5BTL - chains A and E of the 8 polymer chains in the assembly; structure by X-ray diffraction, 2.50 A resolution.

== Chain A ==
Protein: DNA gyrase subunit A
Organism: Mycobacterium tuberculosis (strain ATCC 25618 / H37Rv)
Notes: EC 5.99.1.3; fragment: GyrA 2-500 with IGSG C-terminal tag
UniProt: P9WG47 (GYRA_MYCTU); residues 2-500 here = UniProt positions 2-500
Sequence (503 residues; row label = number of the first residue in the row):
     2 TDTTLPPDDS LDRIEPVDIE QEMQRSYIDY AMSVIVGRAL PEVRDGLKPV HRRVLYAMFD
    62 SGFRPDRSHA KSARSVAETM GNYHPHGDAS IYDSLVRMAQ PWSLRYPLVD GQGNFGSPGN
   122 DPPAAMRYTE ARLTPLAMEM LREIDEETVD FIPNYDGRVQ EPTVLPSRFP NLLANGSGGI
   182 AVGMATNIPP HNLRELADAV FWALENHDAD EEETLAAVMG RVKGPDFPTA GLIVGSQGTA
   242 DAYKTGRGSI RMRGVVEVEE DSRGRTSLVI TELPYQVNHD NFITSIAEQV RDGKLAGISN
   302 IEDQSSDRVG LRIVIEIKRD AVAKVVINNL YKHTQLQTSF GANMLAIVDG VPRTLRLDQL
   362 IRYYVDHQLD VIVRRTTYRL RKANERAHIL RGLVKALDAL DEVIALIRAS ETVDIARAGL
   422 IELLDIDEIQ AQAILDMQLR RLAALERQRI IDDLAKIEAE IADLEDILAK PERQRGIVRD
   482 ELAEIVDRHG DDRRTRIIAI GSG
Unresolved in the structure: 2-14, 502-504
Modified residues: Tyr-129 (O-phosphotyrosine; PTR)
Construct notes: expression tag (501-504)
Swiss-Prot annotation at these positions:
  - active site: Tyr-129 (O-(5'-phospho-DNA)-tyrosine intermediate)
  - modified residue: Thr-2 (N-acetylthreonine)
  - natural variant: Ala-90 (A90V: Confers ciprofloxacin resistance, in clinical isolate), Ser-91 (S91P: Confers ciprofloxacin resistance, in clinical isolate), Asp-94 (D94A: Confers ciprofloxacin resistance, in clinical isolate; D94G: Confers ciprofloxacin resistance, in clinical isolate; D94H: Confers ciprofloxacin resistance, in clinical isolate ...)
  - mutagenesis: Thr-80 (T80A: Slight resistance to fluoroquinolones. Hypersusceptibile, 2- to 14-fold higher sensitivity to fluoroquinolones, 2- to 8-fold more efficient in fluoroquinolone-induced DNA cleavage ...), Gly-88 (G88A: Confers fluoroquinolone resistance, IC(50) is 2- to 26-fold higher than wild-type ...), Ala-90 to Asp-94 (80-fold increased resistance to fluoroquinolones, 32- to 64-fold reduction in fluoroquinolone-induced DNA cleavage), Ala-90 (A90G: 4- to 16-fold more efficient in fluoroquinolone-induced DNA cleavage alone ...), Asp-94 (D94G/H: 25- 45-fold increased resistance to fluoroquinolones, 4- to 8-fold reduction in fluoroquinolone-induced DNA cleavage ...)

== Chain E ==
Molecule: DNA substrate 24-mer GGTCATGAATGACTATGCACGTAA
Organism: synthetic construct
Sequence (24 nucleotides; each row starts with the number of its first residue):
     1 GGTCATGAAT GACTATGCAC GTAA
Unresolved in the structure: 1-2, 24

== Interface between chain A and chain E ==
Pairs across the interface (17):
  Arg-39(A) / DA9(E)  sugar contact
  Lys-49(A) / DA8(E)  salt bridge to the phosphate
  Val-51(A) / DA8(E)  sugar contact
  Val-51(A) / DA9(E)  phosphate contact
  His-52(A) / DA8(E)  salt bridge to the phosphate
  His-85(A) / DA9(E)  salt bridge to the phosphate
  His-87(A) / DA9(E)  hydrogen bond to the phosphate
  His-87(A) / DT10(E)  salt bridge to the phosphate
  Gly-88(A) / DT10(E)  phosphate contact
  Ser-95(A) / DA8(E)  sugar contact
  Arg-98(A) / DG7(E)  salt bridge to the phosphate
  Arg-98(A) / DA8(E)  phosphate contact
  Gly-179(A) / DG7(E)  sugar contact
  Ile-181(A) / DT6(E)  base contact
  Ile-181(A) / DG7(E)  base contact
  Gln-277(A) / DT6(E)  hydrogen bond to the phosphate
  Gln-277(A) / DG7(E)  phosphate contact
Other interface residues (no listed pair), chain A (15 interface residues in all): Pro-86, Ser-91, Asn-282
Other interface residues (no listed pair), chain E (6 interface residues in all): DA5

== Overview ==
15 residues of chain A face 6 of chain E across their interface, with 2 hydrogen bonds and 5 salt bridges.
Polar pairs include His-87(A)/DA9(E), Gln-277(A)/DT6(E) and Lys-49(A)/DA8(E). UniProt lists active-site
residue Tyr-129(A) and 7 mutagenesis sites on chain A.
Here chain A is DNA gyrase subunit A (Mycobacterium tuberculosis (strain ATCC 25618 / H37Rv)) and chain E is
DNA substrate 24-mer GGTCATGAATGACTATGCACGTAA (synthetic construct). Entry 5BTL (Crystal structure of a
topoisomerase II complex) was determined by X-ray diffraction, deposited together with 5BS8, 5BTA, 5BTC, 5BTD,
5BTF, 5BTG, 5BTI and 5BTN.
